PDB entry 6XKK | electron microscopy, 3.72 A resolution | chains A and H of the 44 polymer chains in the assembly

Chain A (and H):
Protein: NACHT, LRR and PYD domains-containing protein 1
From: Homo sapiens
Notes: fragment: CARD domain; chain H of this document is another copy of the same molecule, construct and numbering; everything in this record applies to it too
Reference sequence: Q9C000 (NLRP1_HUMAN), isoform Q9C000-3; residues 1379-1473 here correspond to UniProt positions 1305-1399 (UniProt number = residue number - 74)
Sequence (95 residues; each row starts with the number of its first residue):
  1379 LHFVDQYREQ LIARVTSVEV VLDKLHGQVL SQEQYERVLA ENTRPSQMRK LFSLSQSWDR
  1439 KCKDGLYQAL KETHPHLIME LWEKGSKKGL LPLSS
Disordered / not traced: 1464-1473
Reported in the primary citation:
  - self-association interface (contacts with another copy of this molecule); pairs are residue here / residue on that copy: Arg-1386/Tyr-1413, Asp-1401/Arg-1386, Glu-1414/Thr-1421, Gln-1434/Arg-1392, Tyr-1445, Met-1457, Trp-1460, Glu-1461
  - mutagenesis - R1392E, E1397R, D1401R, E1411R, E1414R, R1427E, Y1445A: decreased signaling
  - mutagenesis - M1457A, W1460A, E1461R: unchanged signaling

Interface between chain A and chain H:
Contacting residue pairs (17; chain A residue first):
  Glu-1411(A) / Val-1398(H)
  Arg-1415(A) / Ser-1395(H)  hydrogen bond
  Arg-1415(A) / Glu-1397(H)  salt bridge
  Arg-1415(A) / Arg-1422(H)
  Ser-1431(A) / Thr-1394(H)
  Gln-1434(A) / Arg-1392(H)  hydrogen bond (backbone-side chain)
  Gln-1434(A) / Thr-1394(H)
  Ser-1435(A) / Arg-1392(H)
  Ser-1435(A) / Thr-1394(H)
  Ser-1435(A) / His-1452(H)
  Ser-1435(A) / Leu-1455(H)
  Ser-1435(A) / Glu-1458(H)
  Trp-1436(A) / Arg-1392(H)  hydrogen bond (backbone-side chain)
  Trp-1436(A) / Glu-1458(H)
  Asp-1437(A) / His-1454(H)  salt bridge
  Asp-1437(A) / Glu-1458(H)  hydrogen bond (backbone-side chain)
  Cys-1440(A) / His-1454(H)  hydrogen bond
Other interface residues (no listed pair), chain A (11 interface residues in all): Gln-1406, Gln-1412, Leu-1432

Overview:
The interface between chain A and chain H involves 11 residues on one side and 10 on the other; the contacts
include 5 hydrogen bonds and 2 salt bridges. Polar contacts include Arg-1415(A)/Glu-1397(H),
Asp-1437(A)/His-1454(H) and Arg-1415(A)/Ser-1395(H). From the paper: R1392E, E1397R and D1401R of chain A,
among others, reduce signaling; a self-association interface involving Arg-1386(A), Asp-1401(A) and
Glu-1414(A) among others; 10 substitutions were tested in all.
Both chains are NACHT, LRR and PYD domains-containing protein 1 (Homo sapiens). Entry 6XKK (Cryo-EM structure
of the NLRP1-CARD filament) was determined by electron microscopy (same publication as 6XKJ and 7KEU).
